7M5Y - chain A; structure by electron microscopy, 3.00 A resolution.

== Chain A ==
Name: Polyamine-transporting ATPase 13A2
From: Homo sapiens
Notes: EC 7.6.2.-
Reference sequence: Q9NQ11 (AT132_HUMAN); residue numbers follow UniProt; this construct covers 1-1180
Amino-acid sequence (1189 residues; each row starts with the number of its first residue):
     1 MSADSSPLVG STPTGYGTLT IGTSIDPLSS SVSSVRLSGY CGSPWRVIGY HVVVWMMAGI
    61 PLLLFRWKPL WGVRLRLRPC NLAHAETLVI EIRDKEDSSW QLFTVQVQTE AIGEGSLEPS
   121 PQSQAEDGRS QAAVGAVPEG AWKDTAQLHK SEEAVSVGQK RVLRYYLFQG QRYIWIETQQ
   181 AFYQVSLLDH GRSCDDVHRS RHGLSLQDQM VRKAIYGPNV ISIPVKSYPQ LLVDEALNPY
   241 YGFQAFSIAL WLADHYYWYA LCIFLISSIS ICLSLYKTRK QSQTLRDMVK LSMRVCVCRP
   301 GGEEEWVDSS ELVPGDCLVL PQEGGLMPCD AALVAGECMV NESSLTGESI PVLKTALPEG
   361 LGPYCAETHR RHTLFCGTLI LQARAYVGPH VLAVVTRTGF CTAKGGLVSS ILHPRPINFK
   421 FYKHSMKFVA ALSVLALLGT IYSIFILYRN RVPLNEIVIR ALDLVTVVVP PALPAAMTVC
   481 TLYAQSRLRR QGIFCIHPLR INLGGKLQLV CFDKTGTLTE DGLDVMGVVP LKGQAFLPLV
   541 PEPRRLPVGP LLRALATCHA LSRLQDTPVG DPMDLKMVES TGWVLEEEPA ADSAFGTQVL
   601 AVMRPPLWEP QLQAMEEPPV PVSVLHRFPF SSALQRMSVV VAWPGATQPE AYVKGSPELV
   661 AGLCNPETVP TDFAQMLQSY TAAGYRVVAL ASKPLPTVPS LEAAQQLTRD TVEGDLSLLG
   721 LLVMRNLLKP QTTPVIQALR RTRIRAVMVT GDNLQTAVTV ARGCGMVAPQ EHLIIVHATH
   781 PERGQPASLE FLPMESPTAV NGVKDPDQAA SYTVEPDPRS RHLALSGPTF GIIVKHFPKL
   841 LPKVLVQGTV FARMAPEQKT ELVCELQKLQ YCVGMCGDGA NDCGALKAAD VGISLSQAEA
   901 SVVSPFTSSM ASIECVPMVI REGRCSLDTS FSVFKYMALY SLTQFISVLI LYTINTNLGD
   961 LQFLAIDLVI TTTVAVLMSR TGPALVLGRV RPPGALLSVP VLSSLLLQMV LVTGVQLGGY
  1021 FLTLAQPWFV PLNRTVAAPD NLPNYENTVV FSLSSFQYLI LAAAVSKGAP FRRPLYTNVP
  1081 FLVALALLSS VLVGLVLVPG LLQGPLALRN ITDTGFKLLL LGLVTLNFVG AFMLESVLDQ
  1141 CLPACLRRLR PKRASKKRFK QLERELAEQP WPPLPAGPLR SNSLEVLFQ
Unresolved in the structure: 1-34, 42-44, 80-81, 95-100, 113-160, 415-422, 562-570, 587-598, 607-618, 646-647, 696-709, 797-819, 1174-1189
Covalent attachments: N-acetylglucosamine (NAG) linked to Asn1033
Sequence notes: expression tag (1181-1189)
Bound ions: Mg2+: Asp513, Thr515, Asp878; tetrafluoromagnesate(2-) Mg near Asp513 (its only coordinating residue here)
Ligand contacts:
  - tetradecane (C14): Leu961, Ala965, Val969, Val1091, Leu1102, Pro1105, Leu1106
  - EUJ ((2R)-3-{[(S)-hydroxy{[(1S,2R,3R,4S,5S,6R)-2,4,6-trihydroxy-3,5-bis(phosphonooxy)cyclohexyl]oxy}phosphoryl]oxy}propane-1,2-diyl dioctanoate): Pro993, Gly994, Ala995, Leu997, Ser998, Val999, Leu1002, Leu1146, Arg1147, Ser1155, Lys1157
  - tetrafluoromagnesate(2-) (MF4): Thr346, Gly347, Glu348, Asp513, Lys514, Thr515, Val749, Thr750, Gly751, Asp752, Lys859, Asp878, Asn881
  - spermine (fully protonated form) (SPK): Trp251, Asp254, His255, Tyr256, Arg460, Asp463, Thr466, Val467, Tyr940, Gln944, Asn957, Asp960, Phe963, Asp967, Pro1039
Curated features (UniProtKB/Swiss-Prot):
  - active site: Asp513 (4-aspartylphosphate intermediate)
  - binding site (Mg(2+)): Asp878, Asp882
  - modified residue: Ser151 (Phosphoserine)
  - glycosylation (N-linked (GlcNAc...) asparagine): Asn1033, Asn1110
What the authors report for this chain:
  - catalytic residues: Asp513 (proposed by the authors, not directly observed)

== Overview ==
Ligands of chain A: tetrafluoromagnesate(2-), tetradecane, spermine (fully protonated form) and compound EUJ.
N-acetylglucosamine is covalently linked to Asn1033. Asp513, Thr515 and Asp878 coordinate Mg2+. Curated
annotation (UniProt) lists active-site residue Asp513 and Mg2+-binding residues Asp878 and Asp882. From the
paper: the catalytic residue Asp513.
Chain A is Polyamine-transporting ATPase 13A2 (Homo sapiens); the structure, human ATP13A2 in the
outward-facing E2 state bound to spermine and magnesium fluoride, was determined by electron microscopy (same
publication as 7M5V and 7M5X).
